Entry 4NMO (X-ray diffraction, 1.40 A resolution); this record covers chains A and C.

[Chain A]
Molecule: Golgi-associated PDZ and coiled-coil motif-containing protein
Organism: Homo sapiens
UniProt: Q9HD26 (GOPC_HUMAN); residues 284-370 here = UniProt positions 284-370
Chain sequence (87 residues; row label = number of the first residue in the row):
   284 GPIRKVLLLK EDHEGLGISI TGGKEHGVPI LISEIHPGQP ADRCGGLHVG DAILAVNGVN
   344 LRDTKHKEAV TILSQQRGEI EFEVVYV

[Chain C]
Molecule: iCAL36(Ac-K-1) peptide
Chain sequence (10 residues; row label = number of the first residue in the row):
     1 ANSRWPTSKI
Not modelled in the structure: 1-3
Modified positions: K9 (n(6)-acetyllysine; ALY)

[Chain A / chain C interface]
Contacting residue pairs (23; chain A residue first):
  G298(A) - I10(C)
  L299(A) - I10(C)  hydrogen bond (backbone-backbone)
  G300(A) - I10(C)  hydrogen bond (backbone-backbone)
  I301(A) - K9(C)
  I301(A) - I10(C)  hydrogen bond (backbone-backbone)
  S302(A) - T7(C)
  S302(A) - S8(C)
  S302(A) - K9(C)
  I303(A) - P6(C)
  I303(A) - T7(C)
  I303(A) - S8(C)  hydrogen bond (backbone-backbone)
  T304(A) - W5(C)
  T304(A) - P6(C)  hydrogen bond (side chain-backbone)
  T304(A) - T7(C)
  G305(A) - P6(C)
  H309(A) - W5(C)
  H309(A) - P6(C)
  V311(A) - W5(C)  hydrophobic
  S316(A) - T7(C)
  H349(A) - P6(C)
  H349(A) - S8(C)  hydrogen bond
  V353(A) - S8(C)
  L356(A) - I10(C)  hydrophobic
Interface residues without a listed pair, chain A (16 interface residues in all): L314, S357
Interface residues without a listed pair, chain C (7 interface residues in all): R4

[In short]
Chain A and chain C form an interface of 16 and 7 residues respectively, with 6 hydrogen bonds. Among the
polar pairs are L299(A)-I10(C), T304(A)-P6(C) and H349(A)-S8(C).
Chain A is Golgi-associated PDZ and coiled-coil motif-containing protein (Homo sapiens) and chain C is
iCAL36(Ac-K-1) peptide; the structure, CFTR Associated Ligand (CAL) PDZ domain bound to peptide
iCAL36(Ac-K-1)(ANSRWPTS[Ac-K]I), was determined by X-ray diffraction, deposited together with 4NMP, 4NMQ,
4NMR, 4NMS, 4NMT and 4NMV.
